PDB entry 5OXV | X-ray diffraction, 6.72 A resolution (low resolution: residue-level contacts below are approximate; hydrogen-bond / salt-bridge calls are withheld) | chains J and K of the 18 polymer chains in the assembly

[Chain J]
Molecule: DNA STRAND 1 (601-based sequence model)
Organism: synthetic construct
Sequence (312 nucleotides; row label = number of the first residue in the row; numbers below 1 keep their minus sign (DC-312 is residue -312)):
  -312 CTGCGCAGGA TGTATATATC TGACACGTGC CTGGAGACTA GGGAGTAATC CCCTTGGCGG
  -252 TTAAAACGCG GGGGACAGCG CGTACGTGCG TTTAAGCGGT GCTAGAGCTG TCTACGACCA
  -192 ATTGAGCGGC CTCGGCACCG GGATTCTCCA GGAGTACTGC ACAGGATGTA TATATCTGAC
  -132 ACGTGCCTGG AGACTAGGGA GTAATCCCCT TGGCGGTTAA AACGCGGGGG ACAGCGCGTA
   -72 CGTGCGTTTA AGCGGTGCTA GAGCTGTCTA CGACCAATTG AGCGGCCTCG GCACCGGGAT
   -12 TCTCCAGGGA GT
Unresolved in the structure: -2 to -1

[Chain K]
Name: Histone H3.2
Organism: Xenopus laevis
Reference sequence: P84233 (H32_XENLA); residues 1-135 here correspond to UniProt positions 2-136 (UniProt number = residue number + 1)
Chain sequence (135 residues; row label = number of the first residue in the row):
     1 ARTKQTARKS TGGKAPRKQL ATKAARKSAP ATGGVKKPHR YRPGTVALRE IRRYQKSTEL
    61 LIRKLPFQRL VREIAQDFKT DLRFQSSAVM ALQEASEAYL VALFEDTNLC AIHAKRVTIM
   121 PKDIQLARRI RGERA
Unresolved in the structure: 1-37, 135
Sequence notes: conflict Ala102 (Gly103 in P84233)
Curated features (UniProtKB/Swiss-Prot):
  - modified residue: Arg2 (Asymmetric dimethylarginine), Thr3 (Phosphothreonine), Lys4 (Allysine), Gln5 (5-glutamyl dopamine), Thr6 (Phosphothreonine), Arg8 (Citrulline), Lys9 (N6,N6,N6-trimethyllysine), Ser10 (ADP-ribosylserine), Thr11 (Phosphothreonine), Lys14 (N6-(2-hydroxyisobutyryl)lysine), Arg17 (Asymmetric dimethylarginine), Lys18 (N6-(2-hydroxyisobutyryl)lysine), Lys23 (N6-(2-hydroxyisobutyryl)lysine), Arg26 (Citrulline), Lys27 (N6,N6,N6-trimethyllysine), Ser28 (ADP-ribosylserine), Lys36 (N6,N6,N6-trimethyllysine), Lys37 (N6-methyllysine), Tyr41 (Phosphotyrosine), Lys56 (N6,N6,N6-trimethyllysine) and 8 more in UniProt
  - lipidation: Cys110 (S-palmitoyl cysteine)

[How chain J and chain K interact]
Pairs across the interface - 25 pairs, chain J then chain K:
  DT-302(J) - His39(K)
  DT-302(J) - Tyr41(K)
  DG-301(J) - Tyr41(K)
  DG-301(J) - Arg49(K)
  DT-300(J) - Arg49(K)
  DA-299(J) - Lys56(K)
  DG-227(J) - Pro43(K)
  DG-227(J) - Gly44(K)
  DT-226(J) - Arg40(K)
  DT-226(J) - Tyr41(K)
  DT-226(J) - Arg42(K)
  DT-226(J) - Gly44(K)
  DT-226(J) - Thr45(K)
  DT-226(J) - Val46(K)
  DT-226(J) - Ala47(K)
  DG-225(J) - Arg40(K)
  DG-225(J) - Tyr41(K)
  DA-218(J) - Arg63(K)
  DA-218(J) - Leu65(K)
  DA-218(J) - Pro66(K)
  DA-218(J) - Arg69(K)
  DG-217(J) - Arg63(K)
  DG-217(J) - Lys64(K)
  DG-217(J) - Leu65(K)
  DG-208(J) - Arg83(K)
Other interface residues (no listed pair), chain J (13 interface residues in all): DA-219, DA-209, DG-206
Other interface residues (no listed pair), chain K (19 interface residues in all): Asp81, Gln85

[Summary]
Chain J and chain K form an interface of 13 and 19 residues respectively.
Chain J is DNA STRAND 1 (601-based sequence model) (synthetic construct) and chain K is Histone H3.2 (Xenopus
laevis); the structure, Structure of the 4_601_157 tetranucleosome (C2 form), was determined by X-ray
diffraction (same publication as 5OY7).
